1QJQ - chain A; structure by X-ray diffraction, 2.95 A resolution.

== Chain A ==
Name: Ferric hydroxamate receptor
Source organism: Escherichia coli
UniProtKB: P06971 (FHUA_ECOLI); the construct has insertions or renumbered stretches relative to UniProt, so the offset changes along the chain: 1-405 = UniProt 34-438; 417-725 = UniProt 439-747
Chain sequence (725 residues; row label = number of the first residue in the row):
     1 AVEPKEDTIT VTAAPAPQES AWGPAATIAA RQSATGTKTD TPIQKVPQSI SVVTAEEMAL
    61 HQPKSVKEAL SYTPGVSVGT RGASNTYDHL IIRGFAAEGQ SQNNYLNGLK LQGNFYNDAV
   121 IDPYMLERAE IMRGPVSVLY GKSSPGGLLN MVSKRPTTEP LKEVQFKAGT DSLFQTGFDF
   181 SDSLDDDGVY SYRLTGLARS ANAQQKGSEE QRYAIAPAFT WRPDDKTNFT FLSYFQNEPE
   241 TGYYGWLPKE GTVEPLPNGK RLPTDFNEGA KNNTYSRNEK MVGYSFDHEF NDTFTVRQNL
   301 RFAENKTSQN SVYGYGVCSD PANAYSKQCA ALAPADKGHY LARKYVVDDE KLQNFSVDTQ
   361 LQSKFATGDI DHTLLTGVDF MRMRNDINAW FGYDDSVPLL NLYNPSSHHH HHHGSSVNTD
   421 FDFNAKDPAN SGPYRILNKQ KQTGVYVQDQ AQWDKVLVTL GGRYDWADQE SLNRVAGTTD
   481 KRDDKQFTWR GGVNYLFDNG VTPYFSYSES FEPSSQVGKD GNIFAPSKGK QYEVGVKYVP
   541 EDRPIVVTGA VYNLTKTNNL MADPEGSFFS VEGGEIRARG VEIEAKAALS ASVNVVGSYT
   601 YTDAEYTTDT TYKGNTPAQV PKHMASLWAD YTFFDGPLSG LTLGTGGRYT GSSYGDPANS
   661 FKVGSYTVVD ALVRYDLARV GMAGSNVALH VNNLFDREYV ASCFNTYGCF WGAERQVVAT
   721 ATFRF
Unresolved in the structure: 1-18
Disulfides: Cys-318/Cys-329, Cys-703/Cys-709
Differences from the reference sequence: insertion (406-416)
Ion coordination: Ni2+: His-412 (together with phosphate ion)
Small-molecule neighbours:
  - diphosphate / 3-hydroxy-tetradecanoic acid / 2-amino-2,3-dideoxy-alpha-D-glucoyranose / L-glycero-alpha-D-manno-heptopyranose / 3-deoxy-manno-oct-2-ulosonic acid: Pro-217, Phe-229, Phe-231, Phe-235, Lys-280, Val-282, Gly-283, Tyr-284, Gln-298, Leu-300, Phe-302, Glu-304, Lys-351, Gln-353, Phe-355, Phe-380, Arg-382, Arg-384, Asp-386, Leu-437, Lys-439, Lys-441, Leu-472, Arg-474
  - L-glycero-alpha-D-manno-heptopyranose (GMH): Lys-351, Asn-388, Arg-435
  - phenylferricrocin-iron (PFC): Arg-81, Tyr-87, Gly-99, Gln-100, Phe-115, Tyr-116, Tyr-244, Trp-246, Tyr-313, Tyr-315, Val-346, Phe-391, Phe-704
UniProt features mapped onto this chain:
  - motif: Asp-7 to Ala-14 (TonB box), Gly-708 to Phe-725 (TonB C-terminal box)
  - binding site (ferrichrome): Arg-81, Gln-100, Phe-115, Tyr-116, Tyr-244 to Trp-246, Tyr-313 to Tyr-315, Phe-391, Ala-713
  - site: Pro-544 (Interaction with phage T5 RBP-pb5)

== Summary ==
Bound to chain A: diphosphate / 3-hydroxy-tetradecanoic acid / 2-amino-2,3-dideoxy-alpha-D-glucoyranose /
L-glycero-alpha-D-manno-heptopyranose / 3-deoxy-manno-oct-2-ulosonic acid, phenylferricrocin-iron and
L-glycero-alpha-D-manno-heptopyranose. From UniProt: 12 ferrichrome-binding residues.
Chain A is Ferric hydroxamate receptor (Escherichia coli); the structure, Ferric hydroxamate receptor from
escherichia coli (fhua), was determined by X-ray diffraction, deposited together with 1QKC.
